Entry 5VZ3 (X-ray diffraction, 1.97 A resolution); this record covers chain A.

Chain A:
Molecule: Growth/differentiation factor 15
Source organism: Homo sapiens
Reference sequence: Q99988 (GDF15_HUMAN); residues 1-112 here correspond to UniProt positions 197-308 (UniProt number = residue number + 196)
Chain sequence (112 residues; each row starts with the number of its first residue):
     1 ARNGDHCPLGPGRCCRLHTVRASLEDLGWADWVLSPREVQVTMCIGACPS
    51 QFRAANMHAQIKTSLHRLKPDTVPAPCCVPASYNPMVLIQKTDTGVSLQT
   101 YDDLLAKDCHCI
Unresolved in the structure: 1-4
Cystine bridges: Cys77 forms a disulfide with the same residue of a neighbouring copy of this chain
Cystine bridges: Cys7-Cys14, Cys15-Cys78, Cys44-Cys109, Cys48-Cys111

In short:
Chain A is Growth/differentiation factor 15 (Homo sapiens); the structure, Growth Factor Crystal Structure at
1.97 Angstrom Resolution, was determined by X-ray diffraction, deposited together with 5VZ4.
